PDB entry 1B15 | X-ray diffraction, 2.20 A resolution | chains A and B

# Chain A (and B)
Molecule: Alcohol dehydrogenase
From: Scaptodrosophila lebanonensis
Notes: EC 1.1.1.1; chain B of this document is another copy of the same molecule, construct and numbering; everything in this record applies to it too
Reference sequence: P10807 (ADH_DROLE); residues 1-254 here = UniProt positions 1-254
Amino-acid sequence (254 residues; numbered 1 to 254; the number before each row is that of its first residue):
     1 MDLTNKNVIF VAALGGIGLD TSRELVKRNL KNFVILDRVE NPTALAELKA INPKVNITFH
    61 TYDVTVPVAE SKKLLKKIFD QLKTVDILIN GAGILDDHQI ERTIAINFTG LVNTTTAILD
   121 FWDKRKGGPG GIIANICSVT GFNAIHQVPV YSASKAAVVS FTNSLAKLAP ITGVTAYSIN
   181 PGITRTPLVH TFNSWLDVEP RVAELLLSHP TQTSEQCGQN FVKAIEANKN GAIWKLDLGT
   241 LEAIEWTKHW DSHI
Small-molecule neighbours: NAE (nicotinamide adenine dinucleotide acetone adduct): Ala-12, Ala-13, Leu-14, Gly-15, Gly-16, Ile-17, Gly-18, Asp-37, Arg-38, Tyr-62, Asp-63, Val-64, Thr-65, Gly-91, Ala-92, Gly-93, Ile-94, Leu-95, Arg-102, Ile-106, Ile-136, Cys-137, Ser-138, Thr-140, Tyr-151, Lys-155, Pro-181, Gly-182, Ile-183, Thr-184, Thr-186, Pro-187, Leu-188, Val-189
UniProt features mapped onto this chain:
  - active site: Tyr-151 (Proton acceptor)
  - binding site (substrate): Ser-138
  - modified residue: Met-1 (N-acetylmethionine)

# Chain A / chain B interface
Residue-residue contacts (98; chain A residue first):
  Ile-100(A) with Val-112(B), hydrophobic; Asn-113(B); Thr-116(B)
  Glu-101(A) with Asn-113(B), hydrogen bond
  Ile-104(A) with Ile-104(B), hydrophobic; Phe-108(B), hydrophobic; Thr-109(B)
  Phe-108(A) with Ile-104(B), hydrophobic; Phe-108(B), hydrophobic; Ala-153(B), hydrophobic; Ser-154(B)
  Thr-109(A) with Ile-104(B)
  Val-112(A) with Ile-100(B), hydrophobic; Val-150(B), hydrophobic
  Asn-113(A) with Ile-100(B); Glu-101(B), hydrogen bond
  Thr-116(A) with Ile-100(B); Trp-195(B), hydrogen bond
  Leu-119(A) with Leu-196(B), hydrophobic
  Arg-125(A) with Leu-196(B), hydrogen bond (side chain-backbone); Asp-197(B), hydrogen bond (side chain-backbone); Val-198(B)
  Val-139(A) with Trp-250(B), hydrophobic
  Phe-142(A) with Trp-246(B), hydrogen bond (backbone-side chain); His-249(B)
  Asn-143(A) with Trp-246(B); Thr-247(B), hydrogen bond (side chain-backbone); Lys-248(B); His-249(B), hydrogen bond (side chain-backbone); Trp-250(B), hydrogen bond (side chain-backbone)
  Ala-144(A) with Ser-164(B)
  Ile-145(A) with Trp-250(B), hydrophobic; Ser-252(B)
  His-146(A) with Ser-164(B); Lys-167(B); Leu-168(B); Ile-254(B)
  Gln-147(A) with Ile-254(B)
  Pro-149(A) with Phe-161(B), hydrophobic; Ser-164(B)
  Ser-152(A) with Ser-160(B)
  Ala-153(A) with Phe-108(B), hydrophobic; Ala-157(B); Ser-160(B); Phe-161(B), hydrophobic
  Ser-154(A) with Phe-108(B)
  Ala-156(A) with Ala-156(B); Ser-160(B)
  Ala-157(A) with Ala-153(B)
  Ser-160(A) with Ser-152(B); Ala-153(B); Ala-156(B)
  Phe-161(A) with Pro-149(B), hydrophobic
  Ser-164(A) with Ala-144(B); His-146(B); Pro-149(B)
  Leu-165(A) with Trp-195(B), hydrophobic
  Lys-167(A) with His-146(B)
  Leu-168(A) with His-146(B); Trp-195(B), hydrophobic; Val-198(B), hydrophobic
  Ile-183(A) with Trp-250(B), hydrophobic
  Trp-195(A) with Thr-116(B), hydrogen bond; Leu-165(B), hydrophobic; Leu-168(B), hydrophobic
  Leu-196(A) with Leu-119(B), hydrophobic; Arg-125(B), hydrogen bond (backbone-side chain)
  Asp-197(A) with Arg-125(B), hydrogen bond (backbone-side chain)
  Val-198(A) with Arg-125(B); Leu-168(B), hydrophobic
  Val-202(A) with Ile-254(B), hydrophobic
  Leu-205(A) with Ile-254(B), hydrophobic
  Leu-206(A) with Ser-252(B)
  His-209(A) with His-253(B)
  Lys-235(A) with His-249(B)
  Asp-237(A) with Trp-250(B)
  Ile-244(A) with His-249(B)
  Glu-245(A) with His-249(B)
  Trp-246(A) with Phe-142(B), hydrogen bond (side chain-backbone); Asn-143(B)
  Thr-247(A) with Asn-143(B), hydrogen bond (backbone-side chain); Thr-247(B), hydrogen bond
  Lys-248(A) with Asn-143(B)
  His-249(A) with Phe-142(B); Asn-143(B), hydrogen bond (backbone-side chain); Ile-244(B); Glu-245(B)
  Trp-250(A) with Val-139(B), hydrophobic; Asn-143(B), hydrogen bond (backbone-side chain); Ile-145(B), hydrophobic; Asp-237(B)
  Ser-252(A) with Ile-145(B); Leu-206(B)
  His-253(A) with His-209(B)
  Ile-254(A) with His-146(B); Gln-147(B); Leu-205(B); His-209(B)
Interface residues without a listed pair, chain A (55 interface residues in all): Thr-115, Thr-140, Val-150, Ile-171, Thr-172
Interface residues without a listed pair, chain B (55 interface residues in all): Thr-115, Thr-140, Ile-171, Thr-172, Ile-183, Val-202, Lys-235

# Overview
The chain A/chain B interface involves 55 residues from each chain; the contacts include 17 hydrogen bonds.
Polar pairs include Glu-101(A)/Asn-113(B), Thr-116(A)/Trp-195(B) and Arg-125(A)/Leu-196(B). Ligands of chain
A: compound NAE. UniProt lists active-site residue Tyr-151(A) and substrate-binding residue Ser-138(A) on
chain A.
Chain A and chain B are both Alcohol dehydrogenase (Scaptodrosophila lebanonensis); the structure, Alcohol
dehydrogenase from drosophila lebanonensis ternary complex with NAD-acetone, was determined by X-ray
diffraction (same publication as 1B16, 1B14 and 1B2L).
